PDB entry 2BJR | X-ray diffraction, 1.80 A resolution | chain A

[Chain A]
Name: MFP2B
From: Ascaris suum
Reference sequence: Q7YXJ9 (Q7YXJ9_ASCSU); residues 1-368 here = UniProt positions 1-368
Amino-acid sequence (368 residues; numbered 1 to 368; the number before each row is that of its first residue):
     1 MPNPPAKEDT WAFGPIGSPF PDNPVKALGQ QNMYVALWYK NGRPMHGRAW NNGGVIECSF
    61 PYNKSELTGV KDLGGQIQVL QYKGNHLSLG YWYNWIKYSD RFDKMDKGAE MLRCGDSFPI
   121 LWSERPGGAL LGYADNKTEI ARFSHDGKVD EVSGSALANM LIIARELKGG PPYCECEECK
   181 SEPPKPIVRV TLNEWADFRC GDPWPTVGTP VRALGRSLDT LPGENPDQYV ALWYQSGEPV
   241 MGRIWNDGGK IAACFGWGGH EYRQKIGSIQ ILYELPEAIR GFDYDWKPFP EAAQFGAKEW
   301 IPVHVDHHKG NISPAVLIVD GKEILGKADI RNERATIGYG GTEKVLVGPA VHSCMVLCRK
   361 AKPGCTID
Not modelled in the structure: 1-5
Modified positions: Mse1 (selenomethionine); Mse33, Mse45, Mse105, Mse111, Mse160, Mse241, Mse355 (selenomethionine; parent Met)
Ion coordination: Zn2+: H86, C174, C176, C179

[Summary]
H86, C174, C176 and C179 form the Zn2+ site.
Chain A is MFP2B (Ascaris suum); the structure, Crystal structure of the nematode sperm cell motility protein
MFP2B, was determined by X-ray diffraction together with 2BJQ from the same study.
